Entry 1N8V (X-ray diffraction, 1.39 A resolution); this record covers chain A.

Chain A:
Protein: chemosensory protein
Organism: Mamestra brassicae
UniProt: Q9NG96 (Q9NG96_MAMBR); residues 1-112 here correspond to UniProt positions 17-128 (UniProt number = residue number + 16)
Sequence (112 residues; numbered 1 to 112; the number before each row is that of its first residue):
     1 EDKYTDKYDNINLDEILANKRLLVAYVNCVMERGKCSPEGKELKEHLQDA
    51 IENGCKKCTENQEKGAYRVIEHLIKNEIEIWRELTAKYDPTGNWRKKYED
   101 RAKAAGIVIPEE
Unresolved in the structure: 1-2, 104-112
Disulfides: C29-C36, C55-C58
Small-molecule neighbours:
  - bromo-dodecanol (BDD), molecule 1: Y4, T5, Y8, E39, E42, L43, H46, L47, A50, I51, G54, C55, C58, Q62, A66, I70, W94, Y98
  - bromo-dodecanol (BDD), molecule 2: Y8, D9, I11, L13, I16, L23, Y26, V27, V30, E39, L43, Q62, V69, L73, L84
  - bromo-dodecanol (BDD), molecule 3: L13, L43, L47, I51, Q62, G65, A66, V69, I70, W81, T85, D89, W94, R95, Y98
From the paper describing this entry:
  - binding site for bromo-dodecanol: L13, Y26, L43, L47, I51, Q62, A66, V69, I70, W81, L84, Y98
  - conformationally variable residues (helix shift, side-chain flip): L13 to A18, Y26, P38 to N53
  - mutagenesis - Y26F, Y26V, W94C: decreased binding to bromo-dodecanol

In short:
Bound to chain A: 3 copies of bromo-dodecanol. From the paper: a binding site for bromo-dodecanol at L13, Y26
and L43 among others; Y26F, Y26V and W94C reduce binding to bromo-dodecanol.
Chain A is chemosensory protein (Mamestra brassicae); the structure, Chemosensory Protein in complex with
bromo-dodecanol, was determined by X-ray diffraction together with 1N8U from the same study.
